3V1L - chain A; structure by X-ray diffraction, 2.11 A resolution.

Chain A:
Molecule: 2-hydroxy-6-oxo-6-phenylhexa-2,4-dienoate hydrolase
From: Burkholderia xenovorans
Notes: EC 3.7.1.8
UniProt: P47229 (BPHD_BURXL); residues 1-286 here = UniProt positions 1-286
Chain sequence (286 residues; each row starts with the number of its first residue):
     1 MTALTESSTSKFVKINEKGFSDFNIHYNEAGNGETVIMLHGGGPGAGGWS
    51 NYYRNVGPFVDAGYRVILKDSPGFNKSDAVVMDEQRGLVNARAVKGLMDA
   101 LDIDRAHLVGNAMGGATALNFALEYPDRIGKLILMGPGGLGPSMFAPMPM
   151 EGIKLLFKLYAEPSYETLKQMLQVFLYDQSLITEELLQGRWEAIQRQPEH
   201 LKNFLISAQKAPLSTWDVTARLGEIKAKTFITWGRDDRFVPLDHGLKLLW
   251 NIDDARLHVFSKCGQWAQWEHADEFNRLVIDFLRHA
Not modelled in the structure: 1-3
Sequence notes: engineered mutation A112 (Ser in P47229), Q265 (His in P47229)
Ligand contacts: malonic acid (MLA): G33, E34, T35, R65, D102, I103, D104, R105
Curated features (UniProtKB/Swiss-Prot):
  - binding site (substrate): G42, G43, N51, N111, S180, R190, W266

In short:
Chain A binds malonic acid. Curated annotation (UniProt) lists 7 substrate-binding residues.
Chain A is 2-hydroxy-6-oxo-6-phenylhexa-2,4-dienoate hydrolase (Burkholderia xenovorans); the structure,
Crystal Structure of the S112A/H265Q mutant of a C-C hydrolase, BphD from Burkholderia xenovorans LB400, was
determined by X-ray diffraction, deposited together with 3V1K, 3V1M and 3V1N.
